8WWM - chains A and E of the 6 polymer chains in the assembly; structure by electron microscopy, 2.81 A resolution.

== Chain A ==
Name: Guanine nucleotide-binding protein G(i) subunit alpha-1
From: Homo sapiens
UniProt: P63096 (GNAI1_HUMAN); numbering as in UniProt (aligned over 1-354)
Sequence (354 residues; numbered 1 to 354; the number before each row is that of its first residue):
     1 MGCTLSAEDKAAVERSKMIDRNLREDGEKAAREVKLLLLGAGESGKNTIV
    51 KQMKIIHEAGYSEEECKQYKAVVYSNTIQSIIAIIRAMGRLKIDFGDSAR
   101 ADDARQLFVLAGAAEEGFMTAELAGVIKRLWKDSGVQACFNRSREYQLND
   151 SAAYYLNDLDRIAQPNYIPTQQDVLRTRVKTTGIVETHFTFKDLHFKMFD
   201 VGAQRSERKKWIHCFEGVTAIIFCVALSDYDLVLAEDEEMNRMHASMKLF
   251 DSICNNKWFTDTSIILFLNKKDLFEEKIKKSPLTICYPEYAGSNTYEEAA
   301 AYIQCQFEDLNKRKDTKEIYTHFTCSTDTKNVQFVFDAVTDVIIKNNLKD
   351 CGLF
Not modelled in the structure: 1-3, 55-181
Sequence notes: conflict N47 (Ser in P63096), A203 (Gly in P63096), A245 (Glu in P63096), S326 (Ala in P63096)
UniProt features mapped onto this chain:
  - region: K35 to K46, T48 (G1 motif), D173 to T181 (G2 motif), F196 to G202, Q204, R205 (G3 motif), I265 to D272 (G4 motif), T324, C325, T327 to T329 (G5 motif)
  - binding site (GTP): E43 to K46, T48, S151, L175 to T181, D200 to G202, Q204, N269 to D272
  - binding site (Mg(2+)): T181
  - modified residue: R178 (ADP-ribosylarginine), Q204 (Deamidated glutamine), C351 (ADP-ribosylcysteine)
  - lipidation: G2 (N-myristoyl glycine), C3 (S-palmitoyl cysteine)
  - natural variant: G40 (G40C: In NEDHISB; G40R: In NEDHISB), G45 (G45D: In NEDHISB), T48 (T48I: In NEDHISB; T48K: In NEDHISB), Q52 (Q52P: In NEDHISB), S75 (deletion: In NEDHISB; uncertain significance), Q172 (deletion: In NEDHISB), D173 (D173V: In NEDHISB), E186 to F189 (deletion: In NEDHISB; uncertain significance), C224 (C224Y: In NEDHISB), K270 (K270N: In NEDHISB; K270R: In NEDHISB), D272 (D272G: In NEDHISB), V332 (V332E: In NEDHISB; uncertain significance)
  - mutagenesis: G42 (G42R: Abolishes switch to an activated conformation and dissociation from beta and gamma subunits upon GTP binding. Abolishes interaction with RGS family members), E116 (E116L: Enhances interaction (inactive GDP-bound) with RGS14), Q147 (Q147L: Enhances interaction (inactive GDP-bound) with RGS14)

== Chain E ==
Name: Antibody fragment ScFv16
From: synthetic construct
Notes: antibody fragment or engineered binder
Sequence (255 residues; row label = number of the first residue in the row):
     1 DVQLVESGGGLVQPGGSRKLSCSASGFAFSSFGMHWVRQAPEKGLEWVAY
    51 ISSGSGTIYYADTVKGRFTISRDDPKNTLFLQMTSLRSEDTAMYYCVRSI
   101 YYYGSSPFDFWGQGTTLTVSSGGGGSGGGGSGGGGSDIVMTQATSSVPVT
   151 PGESVSISCRSSKSLLHSNGNTYLYWFLQRPGQSPQLLIYRMSNLASGVP
   201 DRFSGSGSGTAFTLTISRLEAEDVGVYYCMQHLEYPLTFGAGTKLELLEE
   251 NLYFQ
Not modelled in the structure: 121-136, 248-255
Disulfides: C22-C96, C159-C229

== How chain A and chain E interact ==
Pairs across the interface (24; chain A residue first):
  T4(A) with H167(E)
  L5(A) with H167(E)
  S6(A) with H167(E), hydrogen bond (backbone-side chain); N169(E); Y173(E), hydrogen bond
  A7(A) with H232(E); L233(E), hydrogen bond (backbone-backbone); Y235(E), hydrophobic
  E8(A) with Y101(E); Y173(E); Y175(E), hydrogen bond; R191(E), salt bridge; H232(E), salt bridge
  D9(A) with N169(E), hydrogen bond; Y173(E), hydrogen bond
  A11(A) with Y101(E), hydrophobic
  A12(A) with Y101(E)
  E14(A) with S52(E), hydrogen bond; S53(E); G56(E); T57(E), hydrogen bond
  R15(A) with I100(E); Y101(E); Y102(E)
Interface residues without a listed pair, chain A (11 interface residues in all): M18
Interface residues without a listed pair, chain E (21 interface residues in all): S31, Y50, G54, P107, S168, E234

== In short ==
The interface between chain A and chain E involves 11 residues on one side and 21 on the other; the contacts
include 8 hydrogen bonds and 2 salt bridges. Among the polar pairs are E8(A)-R191(E), E8(A)-H232(E) and
S6(A)-H167(E).
Here chain A is Guanine nucleotide-binding protein G(i) subunit alpha-1 (Homo sapiens) and chain E is Antibody
fragment ScFv16 (synthetic construct). Entry 8WWM (MCH-MCHR1-Gi complex, L2 state) was determined by electron
microscopy, deposited together with 8WWK, 8WWL and 8WWN.
